Entry 4Z81 (X-ray diffraction, 2.05 A resolution); this record covers chain A.

[Chain A]
Name: EGF family domain-containing protein
From: Toxoplasma gondii
UniProt: V4YLU4 (V4YLU4_TOXGO); residues 58-553 here = UniProt positions 58-553
Amino-acid sequence (508 residues; numbered 53 to 560; the number before each row is that of its first residue):
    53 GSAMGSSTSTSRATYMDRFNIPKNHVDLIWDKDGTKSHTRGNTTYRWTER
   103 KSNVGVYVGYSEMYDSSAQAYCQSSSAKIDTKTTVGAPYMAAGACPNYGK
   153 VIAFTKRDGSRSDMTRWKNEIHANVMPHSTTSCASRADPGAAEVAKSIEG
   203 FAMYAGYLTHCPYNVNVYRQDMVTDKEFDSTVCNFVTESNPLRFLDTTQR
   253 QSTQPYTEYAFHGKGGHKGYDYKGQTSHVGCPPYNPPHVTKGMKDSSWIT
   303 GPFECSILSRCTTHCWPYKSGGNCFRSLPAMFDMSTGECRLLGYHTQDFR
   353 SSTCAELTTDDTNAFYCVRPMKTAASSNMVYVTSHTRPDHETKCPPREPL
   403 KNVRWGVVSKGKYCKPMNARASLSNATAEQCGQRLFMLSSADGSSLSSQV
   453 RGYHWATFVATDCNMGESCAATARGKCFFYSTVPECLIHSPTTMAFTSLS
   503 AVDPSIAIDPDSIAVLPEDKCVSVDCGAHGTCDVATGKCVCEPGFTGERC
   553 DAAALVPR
Not modelled in the structure: 53-55, 252-255, 560
Construct notes: expression tag (53-57, 554-560)
Disulfide bonds: Cys-124/Cys-326, Cys-147/Cys-396, Cys-185/Cys-283, Cys-213/Cys-317, Cys-235/Cys-313, Cys-307/Cys-341, Cys-356/Cys-369, Cys-416/Cys-488, Cys-433/Cys-479, Cys-465/Cys-471, Cys-523/Cys-534, Cys-528/Cys-541, Cys-543/Cys-552

[In short]
Chain A is EGF family domain-containing protein (Toxoplasma gondii); the structure, Crystal structure of AMA4
DI-DII-EGF1 from Toxoplasma gondii, was determined by X-ray diffraction, deposited together with 4Z80.
